1KE6 - chain A; structure by X-ray diffraction, 2.00 A resolution.

Chain A:
Protein: Cell division protein kinase 2
From: Homo sapiens
Notes: EC 2.7.1.37
UniProtKB: P24941 (CDK2_HUMAN); residue numbers follow UniProt; this construct covers 1-298
Sequence (298 residues; row label = number of the first residue in the row):
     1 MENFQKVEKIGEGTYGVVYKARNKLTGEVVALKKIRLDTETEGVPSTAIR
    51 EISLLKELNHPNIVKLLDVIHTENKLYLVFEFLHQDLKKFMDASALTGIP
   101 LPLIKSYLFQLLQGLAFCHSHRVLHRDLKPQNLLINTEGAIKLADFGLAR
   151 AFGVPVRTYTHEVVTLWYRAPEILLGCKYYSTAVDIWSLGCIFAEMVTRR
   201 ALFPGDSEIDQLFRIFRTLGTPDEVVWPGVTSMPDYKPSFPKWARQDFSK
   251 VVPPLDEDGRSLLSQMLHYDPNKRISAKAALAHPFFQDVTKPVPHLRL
Unresolved in the structure: 37-43, 153-163
Small-molecule neighbours: LS2 (N-methyl-{4-[2-(7-oxo-6,7-dihydro-8H-[1,3]thiazolo[5,4-e]indol-8-ylidene)hydrazino]phenyl}methanesulfonamide): I10, V18, A31, K33, V64, F80, E81, F82, L83, H84, Q85, D86, K89, L134, A144, D145
UniProt features mapped onto this chain:
  - active site: D127 (Proton acceptor)
  - binding site (ATP): I10 to V18, K33, E81 to L83, D86, K129 to N132, D145
  - binding site (Mg(2+)): N132, D145
  - site (CDK7 binding): K9, K88, K89, L166
  - modified residue: M1 (N-acetylmethionine), K6 (N6-acetyllysine), T14 (Phosphothreonine), Y15 (Phosphotyrosine), Y19 (Phosphotyrosine), T160 (Phosphothreonine)
  - natural variant: P45 (P45L: In a glioblastoma multiforme sample)
  - mutagenesis: K9 (K9F: Reduced phosphorylation by CAK), T14 (T14A: 2-fold increase in activity), Y15 (Y15F: 2-fold increase in activity), K88 to K89 (Reduced phosphorylation by CAK), T160 (T160A: Abolishes activity), L166 (L166R: Reduced phosphorylation by CAK and reduced kinase activity)
Reported in the primary citation:
  - binding site for LS2: D86

In short:
Bound to chain A: compound LS2. Curated annotation (UniProt) lists active-site residue D127, 19 ATP-binding
residues, Mg2+-binding residues N132 and D145 and 7 mutagenesis sites. The paper reports a binding site for
LS2 at D86.
Chain A is Cell division protein kinase 2 (Homo sapiens); the structure, Cyclin-dependent kinase 2 (CDK2)
complexed with
N-methyl-{4-[2-(7-oxo-6,7-dihydro-8H-[1,3]thiazolo[5,4-e]indol-8-ylidene)hydrazino]phenyl}methanesulfonamide,
was determined by X-ray diffraction, deposited together with 1KE5, 1KE7, 1KE8 and 1KE9.
